8TNH - chains D and F of the 9 polymer chains in the assembly; structure by electron microscopy, 3.32 A resolution.

== Chain D (and F) ==
Protein: HIV-1 BG505 DS-SOSIP gp41
From: Human immunodeficiency virus 1
Notes: chain F of this document is another copy of the same molecule, construct and numbering; everything in this record applies to it too
UniProtKB: Q2N0S6 (Q2N0S6_9HIV1); residues 512-664 here correspond to UniProt positions 509-661 (UniProt number = residue number - 3)
Amino-acid sequence (153 residues; each row starts with the number of its first residue):
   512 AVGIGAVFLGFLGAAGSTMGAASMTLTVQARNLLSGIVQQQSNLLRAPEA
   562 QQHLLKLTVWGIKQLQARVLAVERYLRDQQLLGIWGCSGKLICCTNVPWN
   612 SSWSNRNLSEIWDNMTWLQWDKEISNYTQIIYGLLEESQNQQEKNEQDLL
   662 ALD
Not modelled in the structure: 512-518, 548-567
Differences from the reference sequence: conflict Pro559 (Ile556 in Q2N0S6), Cys605 (Thr602 in Q2N0S6)
Disulfides: Cys598-Cys604

== Chain D / chain F interface ==
Pairs across the interface (27):
  Ser534(D) - Lys655(F)  hydrogen bond (backbone-side chain)
  Thr538(D) - Glu647(F)  hydrogen bond
  Thr538(D) - Asn651(F)
  Ala541(D) - Gln591(F)
  Arg542(D) - Gln591(F)
  Arg542(D) - Glu647(F)  salt bridge
  Leu545(D) - Leu587(F)  hydrophobic
  Leu545(D) - Arg588(F)  hydrogen bond (backbone-side chain)
  Ser546(D) - Arg588(F)  hydrogen bond (backbone-side chain)
  Gly547(D) - Arg588(F)
  Gly572(D) - Ile573(F)
  Leu576(D) - Ile573(F)  hydrophobic
  Leu576(D) - Leu576(F)  hydrophobic
  Arg579(D) - Gln577(F)
  Arg579(D) - Val580(F)
  Arg579(D) - Leu581(F)
  Arg579(D) - Glu584(F)
  Val580(D) - Val580(F)  hydrophobic
  Val583(D) - Glu584(F)
  Tyr586(D) - Gln591(F)
  Lys601(D) - Gln591(F)  hydrogen bond
  Lys601(D) - Glu654(F)
  Leu602(D) - Glu654(F)
  Ile603(D) - Glu654(F)
  Ile603(D) - Lys655(F)
  Ile603(D) - Gln658(F)
  Cys605(D) - Leu661(F)  hydrophobic
Interface residues without a listed pair, chain D (20 interface residues in all): Met535, Ile573, Leu587
Interface residues without a listed pair, chain F (16 interface residues in all): Ile595

== Summary ==
Chain D and chain F form an interface of 20 and 16 residues respectively, with 5 hydrogen bonds and 1 salt
bridge. Polar pairs include Arg542(D)-Glu647(F), Ser534(D)-Lys655(F) and Thr538(D)-Glu647(F).
Both chains are HIV-1 BG505 DS-SOSIP gp41 (Human immunodeficiency virus 1). Entry 8TNH (Cryo-EM structure of
HIV-1 Env BG505 DS-SOSIP in complex with broadly neutralizing llama nanobody G36 targeting ...) was determined
by electron microscopy, deposited together with 8TNG and 8TNI.
